1OOI - chain X; structure by X-ray diffraction, 2.04 A resolution.

== Chain X ==
Molecule: odorant binding protein LUSH
From: Drosophila melanogaster
Reference sequence: O02372 (OB76A_DROME); residues 1-124 here correspond to UniProt positions 30-153 (UniProt number = residue number + 29)
Amino-acid sequence (124 residues; numbered 1 to 124; the number before each row is that of its first residue):
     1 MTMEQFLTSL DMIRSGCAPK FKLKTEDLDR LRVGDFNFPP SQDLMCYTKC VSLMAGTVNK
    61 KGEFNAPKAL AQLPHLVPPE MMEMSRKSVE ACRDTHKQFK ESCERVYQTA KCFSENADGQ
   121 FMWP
Disulfides: C17-C50, C46-C103, C92-C112
Curated features (UniProtKB/Swiss-Prot):
  - binding site (1-propanol): S52, T57
  - binding site (butan-1-ol): S52, T57
  - binding site (ethanol): S52, T57

== Summary ==
Curated annotation (UniProt) lists residues binding 1-propanol S52 and T57, butan-1-ol-binding residues S52
and T57 and ethanol-binding residues S52 and T57.
Chain X is odorant binding protein LUSH (Drosophila melanogaster); the structure, Crystal structure of LUSH
from Drosophila melanogaster at pH 6.5, was determined by X-ray diffraction together with 1OOF, 1OOG and 1OOH
from the same study.
